Entry 3QPQ (X-ray diffraction, 1.90 A resolution); this record covers chains L and H.

Chain L:
Protein: C1068 light chain
Organism: Homo sapiens, Mus musculus
Chain sequence (215 residues; each row starts with the number of its first residue):
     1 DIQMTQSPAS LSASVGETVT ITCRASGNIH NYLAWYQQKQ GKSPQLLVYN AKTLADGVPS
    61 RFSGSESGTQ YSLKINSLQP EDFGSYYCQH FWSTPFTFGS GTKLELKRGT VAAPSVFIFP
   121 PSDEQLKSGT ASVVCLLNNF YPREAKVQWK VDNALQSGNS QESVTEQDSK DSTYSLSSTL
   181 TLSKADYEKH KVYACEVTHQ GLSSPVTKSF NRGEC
Disulfide bonds: Cys23-Cys88, Cys135-Cys195

Chain H:
Protein: C1068 heavy chain
Organism: Homo sapiens, Mus musculus
Chain sequence (223 residues; each row starts with the number of its first residue):
     1 EVQLQQPGAE LVQPGTSVRL SCKASGYIFT TYWIHWVKQR PGQGLEWIGE INPNNGRINY
    61 NEKFKTKATL TVDKSSSTAY MQLSSLTSED SAVYYCTRVG VMITTFPYWG QGTLVTVSAA
   121 STKGPSVFPL APCSRSTSES TAALGCLVKD YFPEPVTVSW NSGALTSGVH TFPAVLQSSG
   181 LYSLSSVVTV PSSSLGTKTY TCNVDHKPSN TKVDKRVHHH HHH
Unresolved in the structure: 135-137, 220-223
Disulfide bonds: Cys22-Cys96, Cys146-Cys202
Modified / non-standard residues: Glu1 (pyroglutamic acid; PCA)

How chain L and chain H interact:
Residue-residue contacts - 77 pairs, chain L then chain H:
  Tyr32(L) - Thr104(H)
  Tyr36(L) - Phe106(H)  hydrogen bond (side chain-backbone)
  Tyr36(L) - Trp109(H)  hydrophobic
  Gln38(L) - Gln39(H)
  Gln38(L) - Tyr95(H)  hydrogen bond
  Lys42(L) - Tyr95(H)
  Ser43(L) - Tyr95(H)
  Ser43(L) - Trp109(H)
  Ser43(L) - Gly110(H)  hydrogen bond (side chain-backbone)
  Ser43(L) - Gln111(H)  hydrogen bond
  Pro44(L) - Leu45(H)  hydrophobic
  Pro44(L) - Tyr95(H)
  Pro44(L) - Trp109(H)
  Leu46(L) - Thr105(H)
  Leu46(L) - Phe106(H)
  Tyr49(L) - Met102(H)  hydrophobic
  Tyr49(L) - Thr105(H)
  Asn50(L) - Thr104(H)
  Tyr87(L) - Gln39(H)  hydrogen bond
  Tyr87(L) - Gln43(H)  hydrogen bond (side chain-backbone)
  Tyr87(L) - Gly44(H)
  Tyr87(L) - Leu45(H)  hydrophobic
  Gln89(L) - Trp47(H)
  Gln89(L) - Phe106(H)
  Phe91(L) - Thr104(H)
  Phe91(L) - Thr105(H)
  Phe91(L) - Phe106(H)  hydrophobic
  Thr94(L) - Trp47(H)
  Thr94(L) - Asn59(H)
  Thr94(L) - Tyr60(H)
  Pro95(L) - Trp47(H)  hydrophobic
  Pro95(L) - Asn61(H)
  Phe96(L) - His35(H)
  Phe96(L) - Trp47(H)
  Phe96(L) - Glu50(H)
  Phe98(L) - Val37(H)  hydrophobic
  Phe98(L) - Leu45(H)
  Phe98(L) - Trp47(H)
  Phe117(L) - Thr141(H)
  Phe117(L) - Ala143(H)  hydrophobic
  Ile118(L) - Pro132(H)
  Phe119(L) - Leu130(H)
  Phe119(L) - Ala131(H)
  Phe119(L) - Pro132(H)
  Phe119(L) - Ala143(H)
  Pro120(L) - Ala131(H)
  Pro120(L) - Cys133(H)  hydrophobic
  Ser122(L) - Phe128(H)
  Ser122(L) - Pro129(H)
  Glu124(L) - Val127(H)
  Glu124(L) - Phe128(H)
  Glu124(L) - Pro129(H)
  Glu124(L) - Lys215(H)  salt bridge
  Gln125(L) - Phe128(H)
  Gln125(L) - Lys149(H)
  Ser132(L) - Leu147(H)
  Ser132(L) - Lys149(H)
  Val134(L) - Leu130(H)  hydrophobic
  Leu136(L) - Phe172(H)  hydrophobic
  Leu136(L) - Val187(H)  hydrophobic
  Asn138(L) - His170(H)  hydrogen bond
  Asn138(L) - Thr189(H)
  Asn139(L) - His170(H)  hydrogen bond
  Gln161(L) - Val175(H)
  Gln161(L) - Leu176(H)
  Ser163(L) - Phe172(H)
  Ser163(L) - Pro173(H)  hydrogen bond (side chain-backbone)
  Val164(L) - Pro173(H)
  Thr165(L) - Phe172(H)
  Ser175(L) - His170(H)  hydrogen bond
  Ser175(L) - Phe172(H)
  Leu176(L) - Phe172(H)  hydrophobic
  Ser177(L) - Phe172(H)
  Lys208(L) - Glu139(H)  salt bridge
  Phe210(L) - Cys133(H)  hydrophobic
  Glu214(L) - Cys133(H)
  Cys215(L) - Cys133(H)  disulfide
Interface residues without a listed pair, chain L (42 interface residues in all): Ala34, Thr130, Glu162
Interface residues without a listed pair, chain H (47 interface residues in all): Glu46, Ile103, Pro107, Ala142, Leu144, Thr171, Gln177, Ser185
Inter-chain disulfides: Cys215(L)-Cys133(H)

In short:
42 residues of chain L and 47 residues of chain H are in contact, with 1 disulfide bond, 10 hydrogen bonds and
2 salt bridges. Polar contacts include Glu124(L)-Lys215(H), Lys208(L)-Glu139(H) and Tyr36(L)-Phe106(H).
Here chain L is C1068 light chain and chain H is C1068 heavy chain, both from Homo sapiens, Mus musculus.
Entry 3QPQ (Crystal structure of ANTI-TLR3 antibody C1068 FAB) was determined by X-ray diffraction.
